5LJ3 - chains V and M of the 38 polymer chains in the assembly; structure by electron microscopy, 3.80 A resolution.

[Chain V]
Molecule: U6 snRNA (small nuclear RNA)
From: Saccharomyces cerevisiae
Sequence (112 nucleotides; numbered 1 to 112; the number before each row is that of its first residue):
     1 GUUCGCGAAGUAACCCUUCGUGGACAUUUGGUCAAUUUGAAACAAUACAG
    51 AGAUGAUCAGCAGUUCCCCUGCAUAAGGAUGAACCGUUUUACAAAGAGAU
   101 UUAUUUCGUUUU
Unresolved in the structure: 11-15, 103-112
Metal / ion sites: Mg2+ site 1: G60, G78 (shared with 1 residue of chain E); Mg2+ site 2 near U80 (its only coordinating residue here)
What the authors report for this chain:
  - contacts within the chain: G52/G60, A53/A59, G52/U80 (pi stacking)

[Chain M]
Molecule: CWC2
From: Saccharomyces cerevisiae
Reference sequence: A0A162HWE4 (A0A162HWE4_YEASX); residue numbers follow UniProt; this construct covers 1-339
Sequence (339 residues; each row starts with the number of its first residue):
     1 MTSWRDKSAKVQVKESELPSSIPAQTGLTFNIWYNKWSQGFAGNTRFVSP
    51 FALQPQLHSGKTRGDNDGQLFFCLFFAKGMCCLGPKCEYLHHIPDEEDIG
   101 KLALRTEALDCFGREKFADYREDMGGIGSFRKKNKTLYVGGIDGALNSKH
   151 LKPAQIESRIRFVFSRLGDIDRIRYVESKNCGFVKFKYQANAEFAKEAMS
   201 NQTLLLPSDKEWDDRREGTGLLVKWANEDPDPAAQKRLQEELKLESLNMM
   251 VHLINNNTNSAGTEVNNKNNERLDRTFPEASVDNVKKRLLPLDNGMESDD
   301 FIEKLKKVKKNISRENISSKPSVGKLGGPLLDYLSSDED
Unresolved in the structure: 1-2, 255-339
Metal / ion sites: Zn2+: Cys-73, Cys-81, Cys-87

[How chain V and chain M interact]
Contacting residue pairs (47):
  A34(V) / Cys-73(M)  base contact
  A34(V) / Leu-74(M)  base contact
  A34(V) / Phe-75(M)  base contact
  A34(V) / Tyr-89(M)  stacking on the base
  A35(V) / Phe-75(M)  stacking on the base
  A35(V) / Met-80(M)  base contact
  A35(V) / Cys-81(M)  base contact
  A35(V) / Cys-82(M)  hydrogen bond to the base
  U36(V) / Ser-20(M)  hydrogen bond to the base
  U36(V) / Ser-21(M)  base contact
  U36(V) / Ile-22(M)  sugar contact
  U36(V) / Phe-47(M)  base contact
  U36(V) / Pro-50(M)  base contact
  U36(V) / Lys-78(M)  sugar contact
  U37(V) / Thr-45(M)  base contact
  U37(V) / Arg-46(M)  base contact
  U37(V) / Phe-47(M)  stacking on the base
  U37(V) / Ser-49(M)  base contact
  U37(V) / Lys-78(M)  salt bridge to the phosphate
  U37(V) / Asn-201(M)  hydrogen bond to the sugar
  U38(V) / Arg-121(M)  sugar contact
  U38(V) / Gly-125(M)  base contact
  U38(V) / Lys-196(M)  hydrogen bond to the base
  U38(V) / Ser-200(M)  hydrogen bond to the base
  U38(V) / Leu-221(M)  base contact
  U38(V) / Leu-222(M)  base contact
  U38(V) / Val-223(M)  hydrogen bond to the base
  G39(V) / Phe-117(M)  stacking on the base
  G39(V) / Asp-119(M)  hydrogen bond to the base
  G39(V) / Tyr-120(M)  base contact
  G39(V) / Arg-121(M)  base contact
  G39(V) / Gly-126(M)  base contact
  G39(V) / Ile-127(M)  base contact
  A40(V) / Arg-121(M)  base contact
  A40(V) / Glu-122(M)  base contact
  A41(V) / Asn-31(M)  base contact
  A41(V) / Tyr-34(M)  base contact
  A41(V) / Lys-36(M)  salt bridge to the phosphate
  A41(V) / Trp-37(M)  hydrogen bond to the base
  A41(V) / Ser-38(M)  base contact
  A42(V) / Trp-37(M)  base contact
  A42(V) / Ser-38(M)  base contact
  A42(V) / Gln-39(M)  hydrogen bond to the base
  A42(V) / Gly-40(M)  base contact
  C43(V) / Gln-39(M)  base contact
  C43(V) / Gly-40(M)  hydrogen bond to the base
  A44(V) / Gly-40(M)  base contact
Other interface residues (no listed pair), chain M (44 interface residues in all): Pro-19, Phe-41, Val-48, Phe-51, Phe-72, Leu-83, Cys-87

[Overview]
The interface between chain V and chain M involves 11 residues on one side and 44 on the other; the contacts
include 10 hydrogen bonds, 2 salt bridges and 4 aromatic stacking contacts. Among the polar pairs are
A35(V)/Cys-82(M), U36(V)/Ser-20(M) and U38(V)/Lys-196(M). The paper reports contacts within the chain
involving G52(V), G60(V) and A53(V) among others.
Here chain V is U6 snRNA (small nuclear RNA) and chain M is CWC2, both from Saccharomyces cerevisiae. Entry
5LJ3 (Structure of the core of the yeast spliceosome immediately after branching) was determined by electron
microscopy (same publication as 5LJ5).
